6XL9 - chains F and N of the 10 polymer chains in the assembly; structure by electron microscopy, 2.50 A resolution.

Chain F:
Molecule: RNA polymerase sigma factor RpoD
Source organism: Escherichia coli O157:H7
UniProt: P00579 (RPOD_ECOLI); numbering as in UniProt (aligned over 1-613)
Chain sequence (613 residues; each row starts with the number of its first residue):
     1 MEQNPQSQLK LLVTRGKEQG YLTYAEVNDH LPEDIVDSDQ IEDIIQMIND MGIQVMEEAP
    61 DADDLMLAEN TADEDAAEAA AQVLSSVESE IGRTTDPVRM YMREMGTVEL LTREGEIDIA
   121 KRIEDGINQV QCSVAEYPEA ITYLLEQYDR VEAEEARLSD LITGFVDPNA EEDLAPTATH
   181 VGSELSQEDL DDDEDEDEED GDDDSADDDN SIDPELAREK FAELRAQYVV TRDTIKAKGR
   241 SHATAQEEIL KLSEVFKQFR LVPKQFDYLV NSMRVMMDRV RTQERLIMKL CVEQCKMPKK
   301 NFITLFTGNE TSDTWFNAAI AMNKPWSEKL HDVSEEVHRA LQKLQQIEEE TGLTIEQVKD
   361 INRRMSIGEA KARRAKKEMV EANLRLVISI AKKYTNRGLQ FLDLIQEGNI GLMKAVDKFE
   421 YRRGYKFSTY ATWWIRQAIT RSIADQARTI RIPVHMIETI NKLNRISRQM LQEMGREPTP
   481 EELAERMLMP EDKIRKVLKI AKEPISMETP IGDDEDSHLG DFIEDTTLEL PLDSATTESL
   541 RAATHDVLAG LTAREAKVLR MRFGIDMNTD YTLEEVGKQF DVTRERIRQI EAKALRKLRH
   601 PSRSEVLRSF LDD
Not modelled in the structure: 1-91, 153-209
Residues lining bound ligands: tetraphenylantimonium ion (118): Thr432, Trp433, Arg436, Gln437, Thr440
Curated features (UniProtKB/Swiss-Prot):
  - DNA-binding region: Leu573 to Ala592 (H-T-H motif)
  - region: Arg584 to Arg599 (Interaction with anti-sigma factors)
  - motif: Asp403 to Gln406 (Interaction with polymerase core subunit RpoC)
  - site: Arg562 (Interaction with anti-sigma factors)

Chain N:
Molecule: synthetic non-template strand DNA
Sequence (54 nucleotides; numbered 35 to 88; the number before each row is that of its first residue):
    35 GCCTTGACCC TCCCCTAAGG GGAGGGTTTA GATTGTGTGC AGTCTGACGC GGCG

Interface between chain F and chain N:
Residue-residue contacts (45; chain F residue first):
  Arg99(F) - DT70(N)  base contact
  Met102(F) - DG69(N)  hydrogen bond to the base
  Met102(F) - DT70(N)  base contact
  Gly106(F) - DG69(N)  base contact
  Leu110(F) - DT68(N)  sugar contact
  Asn383(F) - DT68(N)  hydrogen bond to the base
  Arg385(F) - DT68(N)  base contact
  Arg385(F) - DG69(N)  base contact
  Leu386(F) - DT68(N)  hydrogen bond to the base
  Lys392(F) - DG71(N)  phosphate contact
  Phe401(F) - DT70(N)  sugar contact
  Lys418(F) - DT62(N)  phosphate contact
  Lys418(F) - DA64(N)  base contact
  Glu420(F) - DA64(N)  base contact
  Arg423(F) - DA64(N)  base contact
  Tyr425(F) - DA64(N)  base contact
  Tyr425(F) - DG65(N)  sugar contact
  Tyr425(F) - DA66(N)  phosphate contact
  Lys426(F) - DA66(N)  salt bridge to the phosphate
  Lys426(F) - DT67(N)  phosphate contact
  Ser428(F) - DT67(N)  base contact
  Thr429(F) - DA64(N)  phosphate contact
  Thr429(F) - DG65(N)  phosphate contact
  Thr429(F) - DA66(N)  hydrogen bond to the phosphate
  Thr429(F) - DT67(N)  base contact
  Tyr430(F) - DT63(N)  hydrogen bond to the phosphate
  Tyr430(F) - DA64(N)  stacking on the base
  Thr432(F) - DT67(N)  base contact
  Trp433(F) - DT63(N)  base contact
  Trp434(F) - DT63(N)  base contact
  Gln437(F) - DT62(N)  base contact
  Gln437(F) - DT63(N)  base contact
  Arg441(F) - DG60(N)  salt bridge to the phosphate
  Arg441(F) - DT61(N)  base contact
  Arg451(F) - DG59(N)  salt bridge to the phosphate
  Pro453(F) - DG59(N)  phosphate contact
  His455(F) - DA57(N)  sugar contact
  His455(F) - DG58(N)  salt bridge to the phosphate
  Asp581(F) - DT38(N)  phosphate contact
  Thr583(F) - DC37(N)  sugar contact
  Thr583(F) - DT38(N)  base contact
  Arg586(F) - DC36(N)  salt bridge to the phosphate
  Arg586(F) - DC37(N)  salt bridge to the phosphate
  Gln589(F) - DC37(N)  base contact
  Gln589(F) - DT38(N)  base contact
Also at the interface, not in a pair above, chain F (39 interface residues in all): Val98, Met105, Ala382, Ile388, Ser389, Phe419, Lys493, Arg554, Val582, Glu585
Also at the interface, not in a pair above, chain N (19 interface residues in all): DT39

Summary:
The interface between chain F and chain N involves 39 residues on one side and 19 on the other; the contacts
include 5 hydrogen bonds, 6 salt bridges and 1 aromatic stacking contact. Polar pairs include
Met102(F)-DG69(N), Asn383(F)-DT68(N) and Leu386(F)-DT68(N).
Chain F is RNA polymerase sigma factor RpoD (Escherichia coli O157:H7) and chain N is synthetic non-template
strand DNA; the structure, Cryo-EM structure of EcmrR-RNAP-promoter initial transcribing complex with 3-nt RNA
transcript (EcmrR-RPitc-3nt), was determined by electron microscopy, deposited together with 6XL5, 6XL6, 6XLA,
6XLJ, 6XLK, 6XLL, 6XLM and 6XLN.
